4Y59 - chains A and B of the 4 polymer chains in the assembly; structure by X-ray diffraction, 1.22 A resolution.

# Chain A (and B)
Name: Streptavidin
Source organism: Streptomyces avidinii
Notes: chain B of this document is another copy of the same molecule, construct and numbering; everything in this record applies to it too
Reference sequence: P22629 (SAV_STRAV); residues 15-135 here correspond to UniProt positions 39-159 (UniProt number = residue number + 24)
Chain sequence (121 residues; numbered 15 to 135; the number before each row is that of its first residue):
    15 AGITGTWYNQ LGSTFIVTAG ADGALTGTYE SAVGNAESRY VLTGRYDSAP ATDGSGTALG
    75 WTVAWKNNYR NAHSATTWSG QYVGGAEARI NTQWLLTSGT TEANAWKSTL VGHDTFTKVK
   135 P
Swiss-Prot annotation at these positions:
  - motif: Arg59 to Asp61 (Cell attachment site)
  - binding site (biotin): Tyr43, Tyr54, Trp92, Trp108, Trp120
Ligand contacts: T21 (2-[3-(trifluoromethyl)phenyl]furo[3,2-c]pyridin-4(5H)-one): Asn23, Ser27, Tyr43, Ser45, Val47, Gly48, Asn49, Ala50, Trp79, Ala86, Ser88, Thr90, Trp92, Trp108, Leu110, Asp128

# Interface between chain A and chain B
Residue-residue contacts - 90 pairs, chain A then chain B:
  Val55(A) with Arg59(B)
  Thr57(A) with Thr57(B), hydrogen bond; Gly58(B); Arg59(B)
  Gly58(A) with Thr57(B)
  Arg59(A) with Val55(B); Thr57(B); Thr76(B); Ala78(B)
  Tyr60(A) with Ala78(B)
  Asp61(A) with Lys80(B); Asn85(B), hydrogen bond; His87(B), salt bridge
  Ser62(A) with Lys80(B), hydrogen bond
  Ala63(A) with Lys80(B); Asn85(B), hydrogen bond (backbone-side chain); His87(B), hydrogen bond (backbone-side chain)
  Pro64(A) with His87(B)
  Ala65(A) with His87(B), hydrogen bond (backbone-side chain)
  Gly68(A) with Thr115(B)
  Ser69(A) with Gly113(B); Thr114(B); Thr115(B)
  Gly70(A) with Gly113(B); Thr114(B), hydrogen bond (backbone-backbone)
  Ala72(A) with His87(B); Ser88(B); Ala89(B); Thr111(B); Gly113(B)
  Leu73(A) with Ala89(B)
  Gly74(A) with Thr76(B), hydrogen bond (backbone-side chain); Thr91(B)
  Trp75(A) with Thr76(B), hydrogen bond (backbone-side chain)
  Thr76(A) with Arg59(B); Gly74(B); Trp75(B), hydrogen bond (side chain-backbone)
  Ala78(A) with Arg59(B); Tyr60(B)
  Lys80(A) with Asp61(B); Ser62(B), hydrogen bond; Ala63(B)
  Asn85(A) with Asp61(B), hydrogen bond; Ala63(B), hydrogen bond (side chain-backbone)
  His87(A) with Asp61(B), salt bridge; Ala63(B), hydrogen bond (side chain-backbone); Pro64(B); Ala65(B); Ala72(B)
  Ser88(A) with Ala72(B)
  Ala89(A) with Ala72(B); Leu73(B); Ser93(B)
  Thr91(A) with Gly74(B); Thr91(B), hydrogen bond; Trp92(B); Ser93(B)
  Trp92(A) with Thr91(B)
  Ser93(A) with Ala89(B); Thr91(B); Leu109(B), hydrogen bond (side chain-backbone); Thr111(B), hydrogen bond
  Gly94(A) with Thr111(B), hydrogen bond (backbone-side chain)
  Gln95(A) with Ser112(B); Gly113(B); Thr114(B), hydrogen bond (side chain-backbone); Ser122(B)
  Val97(A) with Glu116(B)
  Gln107(A) with Leu109(B); Thr123(B), hydrogen bond
  Trp108(A) with Leu109(B)
  Leu109(A) with Ser93(B), hydrogen bond (backbone-side chain); Gln107(B); Trp108(B); Leu109(B), hydrophobic
  Thr111(A) with Ala72(B); Ser93(B), hydrogen bond; Gly94(B), hydrogen bond (side chain-backbone)
  Ser112(A) with Gln95(B)
  Gly113(A) with Ser69(B); Gly70(B); Ala72(B); Gln95(B)
  Thr114(A) with Ser69(B); Gly70(B), hydrogen bond (backbone-backbone); Gln95(B), hydrogen bond (backbone-side chain)
  Thr115(A) with Ser69(B)
  Glu116(A) with Val97(B)
  Ser122(A) with Gln95(B)
  Thr123(A) with Gln107(B), hydrogen bond
Other interface residues (no listed pair), chain A (45 interface residues in all): Asp67, Asn105, Leu110, Ala119
Other interface residues (no listed pair), chain B (44 interface residues in all): Asp67, Gly68, Leu110, Ala119

# Overview
The interface between chain A and chain B involves 45 residues on one side and 44 on the other; the contacts
include 26 hydrogen bonds and 2 salt bridges. Polar contacts include Asp61(A)-His87(B), Thr57(A)-Thr57(B) and
Asp61(A)-Asn85(B). Bound to chain A: compound T21.
Chain A and chain B are both Streptavidin (Streptomyces avidinii); the structure, Crystal structure of
ALiS1-Streptavidin complex, was determined by X-ray diffraction, deposited together with 4Y5D.
